5E6C - chains A and B of the 4 polymer chains in the assembly; structure by X-ray diffraction, 2.20 A resolution.

== Chain A (and B) ==
Protein: Glucocorticoid receptor
Source organism: Homo sapiens
Notes: chain B of this document is another copy of the same molecule, construct and numbering; everything in this record applies to it too
Reference sequence: P04150 (GCR_HUMAN), isoform P04150-8; residues 417-506 here correspond to UniProt positions 391-480 (UniProt number = residue number - 26)
Sequence (114 residues; row label = number of the first residue in the row):
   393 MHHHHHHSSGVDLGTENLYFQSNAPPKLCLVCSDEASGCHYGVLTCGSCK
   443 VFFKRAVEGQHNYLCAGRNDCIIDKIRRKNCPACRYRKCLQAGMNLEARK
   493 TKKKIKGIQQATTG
Not modelled in the structure: 393-417, 496-506 (chain B: 393-418, 491-506)
Construct notes: initiating methionine (393); expression tag (394-416)
Bound ions: Zn2+ site 1: C421, C424, C438, C441; Zn2+ site 2: C457, C463, C473, C476
What the authors report for this chain:
  - binding site for the 16-nt DNA strand: K442, R447
  - mutagenesis - S425G: decreased signaling in response to IL8 promoter
  - mutagenesis - S425G, K442A/R447A: unchanged binding to p65/RelA subunit of NF-kappaB
  - mutagenesis - K442A/R447A: abolished signaling
  - mutagenesis - S425G: decreased binding to IL6 and ICAM1
  - mutagenesis - K442A/R447A: abolished binding to kappaBREs in the inflammatory genes

== How chain A and chain B interact ==
Pairs across the interface (18; chain A residue first):
  L456(A) with I468(B), hydrophobic; R469(B); N472(B), hydrogen bond (backbone-side chain)
  C457(A) with R469(B), hydrogen bond (backbone-side chain)
  A458(A) with C463(B); I464(B), hydrogen bond (backbone-backbone); R469(B)
  R460(A) with R460(B); D462(B), salt bridge
  D462(A) with R460(B), salt bridge
  C463(A) with A458(B)
  I464(A) with A458(B), hydrogen bond (backbone-backbone)
  I468(A) with L456(B), hydrophobic
  R469(A) with L456(B); C457(B), hydrogen bond (side chain-backbone); A458(B)
  N472(A) with L456(B), hydrogen bond (side chain-backbone); N472(B)
Interface residues without a listed pair, chain B (11 interface residues in all): P474

== Summary ==
10 residues of chain A and 11 residues of chain B are in contact, with 6 hydrogen bonds and 2 salt bridges.
Polar contacts include R460(A)-D462(B), L456(A)-N472(B) and C457(A)-R469(B). The paper reports a binding site
for the 16-nt DNA strand at K442(A) and R447(A); S425G of chain A reduces signaling in response to IL8
promoter.
Chain A and chain B are both Glucocorticoid receptor (Homo sapiens); the structure, Glucocorticoid receptor
DNA binding domain - CCL2 NF-kB response element complex, was determined by X-ray diffraction together with
5E69, 5E6A, 5E6B and 5E6D from the same study.
